PDB entry 3D29 | X-ray diffraction, 2.60 A resolution | chains B and C of the 34 polymer chains in the assembly

[Chain B]
Name: PRE9 isoform 1
From: Saccharomyces cerevisiae
UniProtKB: A0A6A5PXC6 (A0A6A5PXC6_YEASX); the construct lacks a stretch of the UniProt sequence and is renumbered around it, so the offset changes along the chain: 4-63 = UniProt 2-61; 64-144 = UniProt 63-143; 145-200 = UniProt 145-200; 202-204 = UniProt 201-203; 2 more segments
Sequence (244 residues; numbered 4 to 239 plus 9 insertion-coded residues; 1 number in that range is skipped by the numbering (no residue carries it; nothing is unmodelled there); the number before each row is that of its first residue; a row labelled like 20A-20B holds insertion residues (20A, then the next letters in order)):
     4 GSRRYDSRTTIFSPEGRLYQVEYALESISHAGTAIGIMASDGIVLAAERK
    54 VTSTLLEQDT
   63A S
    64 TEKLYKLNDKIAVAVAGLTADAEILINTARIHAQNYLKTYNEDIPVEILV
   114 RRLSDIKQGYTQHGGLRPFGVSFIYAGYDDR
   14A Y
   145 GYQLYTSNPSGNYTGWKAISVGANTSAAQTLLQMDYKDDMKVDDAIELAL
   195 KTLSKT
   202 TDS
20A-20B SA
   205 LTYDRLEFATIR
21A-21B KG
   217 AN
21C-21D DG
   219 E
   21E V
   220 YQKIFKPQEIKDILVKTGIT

[Chain C]
Name: PRE6 isoform 1
From: Saccharomyces cerevisiae
UniProtKB: A0A6A5Q273 (A0A6A5Q273_YEASX); the construct lacks a stretch of the UniProt sequence and is renumbered around it, so the offset changes along the chain: 7-62 = UniProt 3-58; 63-143 = UniProt 60-140; 145-180 = UniProt 144-179; 182-203 = UniProt 184-205; 1 more segments
Sequence (241 residues; each row starts with the number of its first residue; note: 3 numbers in that range are skipped by the numbering (no residue carries them; nothing is unmodelled there); a row labelled like 18A-18D holds insertion residues (18A, then the next letters in order)):
     7 GYDRALSIFSPDGHIFQVEYALEAVKRGTCAVGVKGKNCVVLGCERRSTL
    57 KLQDTR
   62A I
    63 TPSKVSKIDSHVVLSFSGLNADSRILIEKARVEAQSHRLTLEDPVTVEYL
   113 TRYVAGVQQRYTQSGGVRPFGVSTLIAGFDP
   14A R
   144 D
   14B D
   145 EPKLYQTEPSGIYSSWSAQTIGRNSKTVREFLEKNY
18A-18D DRKE
   182 PPATVEECVKLTVRSLLEVVQT
   206 GAKNIEITVVKPDSDIVALSSEEINQYVTQIEQEKQEQ

[How chain B and chain C interact]
Contacting residue pairs - 74 pairs, chain B then chain C:
  Arg6(B) - Arg10(C)  hydrogen bond (backbone-side chain)
  Asp9(B) - Tyr8(C)  hydrogen bond
  Asp9(B) - Arg10(C)  salt bridge
  Arg11(B) - Arg10(C)
  Thr13(B) - Leu12(C)
  Thr13(B) - Arg130(C)
  Ile14(B) - Gln23(C)
  Tyr14A(B) - Arg62(C)  hydrogen bond (backbone-side chain)
  Phe15(B) - Gln23(C)  hydrogen bond (backbone-side chain)
  Phe15(B) - Tyr26(C)  hydrophobic
  Phe15(B) - Ala27(C)  hydrophobic
  Phe15(B) - Ala30(C)  hydrophobic
  Phe15(B) - Leu81(C)  hydrophobic
  Phe15(B) - Arg130(C)
  Phe15(B) - Pro131(C)
  Phe15(B) - Gly133(C)
  Ser16(B) - Tyr26(C)
  Pro17(B) - Tyr26(C)  hydrophobic
  Pro17(B) - Glu29(C)
  Glu18(B) - Glu29(C)
  Glu18(B) - Arg33(C)  hydrogen bond (backbone-side chain)
  Gly19(B) - Tyr26(C)
  Gly19(B) - Glu29(C)
  Gly19(B) - Ala30(C)
  Arg20(B) - Arg33(C)
  Leu21(B) - Leu81(C)  hydrophobic
  Leu21(B) - Arg130(C)
  Met41(B) - Asp60(C)
  Met41(B) - Arg62(C)
  Glu110(B) - Ile62A(C)
  Arg114(B) - Arg86(C)
  Ser117(B) - Arg86(C)
  Asp118(B) - Arg86(C)  salt bridge
  Gln121(B) - Ala83(C)
  Gln121(B) - Asp84(C)
  Gln121(B) - Ile87(C)
  Thr124(B) - Arg130(C)  hydrogen bond (backbone-side chain)
  Gln125(B) - Tyr123(C)
  Gln125(B) - Gly128(C)
  Gln125(B) - Val129(C)
  Gln125(B) - Arg130(C)  hydrogen bond (backbone-backbone)
  Gln125(B) - Phe132(C)
  His126(B) - Gly128(C)
  His126(B) - Val129(C)
  Gly127(B) - Tyr8(C)
  Gly127(B) - Gly128(C)  hydrogen bond (backbone-backbone)
  Gly128(B) - Tyr8(C)
  Tyr146(B) - Arg62(C)  hydrogen bond (backbone-side chain)
  Gln147(B) - Ile62A(C)
  Leu148(B) - Ile62A(C)
  Tyr149(B) - Ile62A(C)
  Ser154(B) - Ala83(C)
  Gly155(B) - Ala83(C)
  Gly155(B) - Arg86(C)  hydrogen bond (backbone-side chain)
  Asn156(B) - Asn82(C)
  Tyr157(B) - Pro64(C)
  Tyr157(B) - Arg86(C)
  Thr158(B) - Thr63(C)
  Gly159(B) - Gln59(C)
  Gly159(B) - Asp60(C)  hydrogen bond (backbone-backbone)
  Gly159(B) - Ile62A(C)
  Gly159(B) - Thr63(C)  hydrogen bond (backbone-side chain)
  Trp160(B) - Leu56(C)  hydrophobic
  Trp160(B) - Leu58(C)
  Trp160(B) - Gln59(C)
  Trp160(B) - Asp60(C)
  Lys161(B) - Leu58(C)  hydrogen bond (backbone-backbone)
  Lys161(B) - Gln59(C)
  Lys161(B) - Asp60(C)
  Ala162(B) - Leu58(C)
  Gln173(B) - Leu56(C)
  Gln177(B) - Lys57(C)
  Gln177(B) - Leu58(C)
  Tyr180(B) - Leu58(C)  hydrophobic
Interface residues without a listed pair, chain B (41 interface residues in all): Leu176

[Summary]
Chain B and chain C form an interface of 41 and 31 residues respectively, with 13 hydrogen bonds and 2 salt
bridges. Polar contacts include Asp9(B)-Arg10(C), Asp118(B)-Arg86(C) and Arg6(B)-Arg10(C).
Chain B is PRE9 isoform 1 and chain C is PRE6 isoform 1, both from Saccharomyces cerevisiae; the structure,
Proteasome Inhibition by Fellutamide B, was determined by X-ray diffraction.
